PDB entry 7KHB | electron microscopy, 3.53 A resolution | chains C and D of the 8 polymer chains in the assembly

[Chain C]
Protein: DNA-directed RNA polymerase subunit beta
Source organism: Escherichia coli (strain K12)
Notes: EC 2.7.7.6
UniProtKB: P0A8V2 (RPOB_ECOLI); numbering as in UniProt (aligned over 1-1342)
Chain sequence (1342 residues; row label = number of the first residue in the row):
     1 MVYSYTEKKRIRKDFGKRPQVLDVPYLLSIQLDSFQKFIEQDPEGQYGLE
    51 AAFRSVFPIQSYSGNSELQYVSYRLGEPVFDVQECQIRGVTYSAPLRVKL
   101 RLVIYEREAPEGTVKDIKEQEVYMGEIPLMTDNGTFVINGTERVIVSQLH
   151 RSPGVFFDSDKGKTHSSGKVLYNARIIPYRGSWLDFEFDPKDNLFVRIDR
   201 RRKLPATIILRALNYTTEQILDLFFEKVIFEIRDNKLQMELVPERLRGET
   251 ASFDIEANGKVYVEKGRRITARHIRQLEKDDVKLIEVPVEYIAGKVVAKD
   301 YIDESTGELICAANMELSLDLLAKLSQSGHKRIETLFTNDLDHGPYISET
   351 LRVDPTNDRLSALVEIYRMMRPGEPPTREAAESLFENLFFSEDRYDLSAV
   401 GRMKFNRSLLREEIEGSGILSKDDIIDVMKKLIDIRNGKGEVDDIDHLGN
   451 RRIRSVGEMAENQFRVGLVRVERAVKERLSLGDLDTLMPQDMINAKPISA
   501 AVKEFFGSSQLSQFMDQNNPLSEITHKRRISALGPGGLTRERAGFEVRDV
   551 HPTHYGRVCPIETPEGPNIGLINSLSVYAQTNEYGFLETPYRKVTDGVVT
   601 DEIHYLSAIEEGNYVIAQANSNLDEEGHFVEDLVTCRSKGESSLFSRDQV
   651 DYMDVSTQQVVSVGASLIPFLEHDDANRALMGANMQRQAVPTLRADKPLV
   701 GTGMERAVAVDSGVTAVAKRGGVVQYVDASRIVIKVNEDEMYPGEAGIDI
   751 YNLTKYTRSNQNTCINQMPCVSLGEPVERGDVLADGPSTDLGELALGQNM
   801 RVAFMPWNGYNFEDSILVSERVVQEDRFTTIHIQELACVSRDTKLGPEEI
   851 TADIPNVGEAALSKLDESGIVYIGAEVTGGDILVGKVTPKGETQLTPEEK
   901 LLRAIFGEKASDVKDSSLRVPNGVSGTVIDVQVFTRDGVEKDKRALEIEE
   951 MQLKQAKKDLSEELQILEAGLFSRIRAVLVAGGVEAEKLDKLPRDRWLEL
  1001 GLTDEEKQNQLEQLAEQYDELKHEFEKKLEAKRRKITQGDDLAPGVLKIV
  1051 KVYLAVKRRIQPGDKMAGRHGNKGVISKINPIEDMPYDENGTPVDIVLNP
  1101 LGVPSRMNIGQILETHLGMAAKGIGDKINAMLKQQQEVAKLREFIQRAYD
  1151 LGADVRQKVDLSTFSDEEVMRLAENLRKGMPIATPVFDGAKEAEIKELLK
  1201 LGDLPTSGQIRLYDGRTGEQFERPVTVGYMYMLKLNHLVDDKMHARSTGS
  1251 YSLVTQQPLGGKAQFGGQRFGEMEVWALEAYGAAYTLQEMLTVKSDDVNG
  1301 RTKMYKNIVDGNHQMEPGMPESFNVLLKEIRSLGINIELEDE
Not modelled in the structure: 1-2
Curated features (UniProtKB/Swiss-Prot):
  - modified residue (N6-acetyllysine): K1022, K1200
Small-molecule neighbours:
  - chapso (1N7), molecule 1: Q46, Y47, Y179, S398, A399, V400, R452, E458, E461, E583, Y584
  - chapso (1N7), molecule 2: Q725, Y726, E962, Q965, I966, A969, R976
Reported in the primary citation:
  - binding site for the 64-nt DNA strand: R371
  - binding site for the 64-nt DNA strand: K203

[Chain D]
Protein: DNA-directed RNA polymerase subunit beta'
Source organism: Escherichia coli (strain K12)
Notes: EC 2.7.7.6
UniProtKB: P0A8T7 (RPOC_ECOLI); residues 1-1407 here = UniProt positions 1-1407
Chain sequence (1407 residues; each row starts with the number of its first residue):
     1 MKDLLKFLKAQTKTEEFDAIKIALASPDMIRSWSFGEVKKPETINYRTFK
    51 PERDGLFCARIFGPVKDYECLCGKYKRLKHRGVICEKCGVEVTQTKVRRE
   101 RMGHIELASPTAHIWFLKSLPSRIGLLLDMPLRDIERVLYFESYVVIEGG
   151 MTNLERQQILTEEQYLDALEEFGDEFDAKMGAEAIQALLKSMDLEQECEQ
   201 LREELNETNSETKRKKLTKRIKLLEAFVQSGNKPEWMILTVLPVLPPDLR
   251 PLVPLDGGRFATSDLNDLYRRVINRNNRLKRLLDLAAPDIIVRNEKRMLQ
   301 EAVDALLDNGRRGRAITGSNKRPLKSLADMIKGKQGRFRQNLLGKRVDYS
   351 GRSVITVGPYLRLHQCGLPKKMALELFKPFIYGKLELRGLATTIKAAKKM
   401 VEREEAVVWDILDEVIREHPVLLNRAPTLHRLGIQAFEPVLIEGKAIQLH
   451 PLVCAAYNADFDGDQMAVHVPLTLEAQLEARALMMSTNNILSPANGEPII
   501 VPSQDVVLGLYYMTRDCVNAKGEGMVLTGPKEAERLYRSGLASLHARVKV
   551 RITEYEKDANGELVAKTSLKDTTVGRAILWMIVPKGLPYSIVNQALGKKA
   601 ISKMLNTCYRILGLKPTVIFADQIMYTGFAYAARSGASVGIDDMVIPEKK
   651 HEIISEAEAEVAEIQEQFQSGLVTAGERYNKVIDIWAAANDRVSKAMMDN
   701 LQTETVINRDGQEEKQVSFNSIYMMADSGARGSAAQIRQLAGMRGLMAKP
   751 DGSIIETPITANFREGLNVLQYFISTHGARKGLADTALKTANSGYLTRRL
   801 VDVAQDLVVTEDDCGTHEGIMMTPVIEGGDVKEPLRDRVLGRVTAEDVLK
   851 PGTADILVPRNTLLHEQWCDLLEENSVDAVKVRSVVSCDTDFGVCAHCYG
   901 RDLARGHIINKGEAIGVIAAQSIGEPGTQLTMRTFHIGGAASRAAAESSI
   951 QVKNKGSIKLSNVKSVVNSSGKLVITSRNTELKLIDEFGRTKESYKVPYG
  1001 AVLAKGDGEQVAGGETVANWDPHTMPVITEVSGFVRFTDMIDGQTITRQT
  1051 DELTGLSSLVVLDSAERTAGGKDLRPALKIVDAQGNDVLIPGTDMPAQYF
  1101 LPGKAIVQLEDGVQISSGDTLARIPQESGGTKDITGGLPRVADLFEARRP
  1151 KEPAILAEISGIVSFGKETKGKRRLVITPVDGSDPYEEMIPKWRQLNVFE
  1201 GERVERGDVISDGPEAPHDILRLRGVHAVTRYIVNEVQDVYRLQGVKIND
  1251 KHIEVIVRQMLRKATIVNAGSSDFLEGEQVEYSRVKIANRELEANGKVGA
  1301 TYSRDLLGITKASLATESFISAASFQETTRVLTEAAVAGKRDELRGLKEN
  1351 VIVGRLIPAGTGYAYHQDRMRRRAAGEAPAAPQVTAEDASASLAELLNAG
  1401 LGGSDNE
Not modelled in the structure: 1-13, 932-945, 1126-1134, 1377-1407
Curated features (UniProtKB/Swiss-Prot):
  - binding site (Zn(2+)): C70, C72, C85, C88, C814, C888, C895, C898
  - binding site (Mg(2+)): D460, D462, D464
  - modified residue: K983 (N6-acetyllysine)
Ion coordination: Zn2+ site 1: C70, C72, C85, C88; Mg2+: D462, D464; Zn2+ site 2: C814, C888, C898
Reported in the primary citation:
  - binding site for the 64-nt DNA strand: R133, K1167, K1170
  - binding site for the 64-nt DNA strand: K213, D256, K1172
  - mutagenesis - D256A: increased binding to rrnBP1 promoter

[Interface between chain C and chain D]
Contacting residue pairs (289; chain C residue first):
  F545(C) with K781(D); A784(D), hydrophobic
  R548(C) with R780(D), hydrogen bond (backbone-side chain)
  D549(C) with H777(D), salt bridge
  V550(C) with H777(D)
  Y555(C) with V769(D); F773(D)
  P560(C) with T776(D); R780(D), hydrogen bond (backbone-side chain)
  I561(C) with Y772(D); T776(D)
  T563(C) with R780(D)
  I569(C) with R780(D); L783(D), hydrophobic
  G570(C) with R780(D)
  N573(C) with R780(D)
  Q618(C) with V769(D); L770(D)
  V660(C) with V769(D), hydrophobic; F773(D), hydrophobic
  L671(C) with Y772(D)
  E672(C) with L767(D)
  H673(C) with F763(D), hydrogen bond (side chain-backbone); R764(D), hydrogen bond (side chain-backbone); E765(D), hydrogen bond (side chain-backbone); G766(D)
  D674(C) with Y772(D)
  D675(C) with F763(D)
  A676(C) with Y772(D); S775(D); T776(D); A779(D), hydrophobic
  N677(C) with A779(D); L783(D)
  A679(C) with Y772(D)
  L680(C) with L783(D), hydrophobic
  F804(C) with A637(D); S638(D), hydrogen bond (backbone-side chain)
  M805(C) with A633(D); A637(D)
  P806(C) with D505(D); A633(D); A637(D)
  N808(C) with P359(D); A633(D)
  G809(C) with V357(D); P359(D); F629(D)
  Y810(C) with V357(D); P359(D)
  F812(C) with V357(D), hydrophobic; F461(D), hydrophobic; S503(D); Q504(D), hydrogen bond (backbone-side chain); D505(D); F629(D), hydrophobic
  E813(C) with D460(D); F461(D); Q504(D), hydrogen bond
  D814(C) with D460(D); F461(D); D462(D)
  S815(C) with V357(D); F461(D), hydrogen bond (backbone-backbone)
  R841(C) with G257(D)
  Q894(C) with K76(D)
  Q1061(C) with K445(D)
  K1065(C) with D462(D)
  K1073(C) with D462(D)
  V1075(C) with I355(D); F461(D); G463(D)
  S1077(C) with T356(D)
  N1099(C) with D505(D)
  P1100(C) with A637(D)
  L1101(C) with Q504(D); D505(D); M725(D), hydrophobic; R731(D)
  P1104(C) with M725(D), hydrophobic; Q736(D)
  S1105(C) with R731(D), hydrogen bond
  R1106(C) with R731(D)
  M1107(C) with Q739(D); F763(D), hydrophobic
  I1109(C) with I641(D), hydrophobic; M644(D), hydrophobic; L740(D), hydrophobic
  I1112(C) with V639(D); I641(D)
  L1113(C) with I641(D), hydrophobic
  H1116(C) with I641(D), hydrogen bond (side chain-backbone)
  F1187(C) with Y772(D), hydrophobic
  E1192(C) with R764(D), salt bridge
  S1207(C) with D642(D)
  Q1209(C) with G640(D), hydrogen bond (side chain-backbone); D643(D)
  F1221(C) with A633(D); R634(D)
  E1222(C) with Y512(D); Y537(D); R634(D); S635(D); G636(D)
  R1223(C) with G636(D); F719(D), hydrogen bond (side chain-backbone); S721(D)
  V1225(C) with G636(D); S638(D)
  T1226(C) with S638(D), hydrogen bond (backbone-side chain); V639(D), hydrogen bond (side chain-backbone); G640(D)
  V1239(C) with V354(D), hydrophobic; K445(D)
  D1240(C) with K445(D)
  K1242(C) with R352(D); V354(D); Q465(D)
  M1243(C) with R352(D); S353(D); M372(D), hydrophobic; K445(D)
  H1244(C) with G351(D); R352(D), hydrogen bond (backbone-backbone); M372(D)
  A1245(C) with S350(D); M372(D), hydrophobic; E375(D)
  R1246(C) with D348(D), salt bridge; Y349(D), hydrogen bond (backbone-backbone); S350(D), hydrogen bond (backbone-backbone); L376(D)
  S1247(C) with D348(D); Y349(D), hydrogen bond (backbone-backbone); E375(D); L376(D)
  T1248(C) with Y349(D)
  Y1251(C) with D348(D), hydrogen bond
  L1253(C) with R99(D); P251(D), hydrophobic
  V1254(C) with R99(D), hydrogen bond (backbone-side chain); L249(D)
  Q1256(C) with R99(D)
  Q1257(C) with N341(D), hydrogen bond (side chain-backbone); K345(D)
  P1258(C) with R346(D); D348(D)
  G1260(C) with R346(D)
  G1261(C) with R346(D)
  G1267(C) with R346(D), hydrogen bond (backbone-side chain); V347(D); S350(D)
  Q1268(C) with R346(D); V347(D), hydrogen bond (backbone-backbone); S350(D), hydrogen bond (backbone-side chain); G351(D); R352(D)
  R1269(C) with Q340(D), hydrogen bond (side chain-backbone); G344(D), hydrogen bond (side chain-backbone); K345(D)
  F1270(C) with G344(D); K345(D), hydrogen bond (backbone-backbone); V347(D), hydrophobic; H469(D)
  G1271(C) with L343(D)
  E1272(C) with R339(D); L343(D), hydrogen bond (backbone-backbone)
  M1273(C) with T428(D), hydrogen bond (backbone-side chain)
  E1274(C) with N424(D), hydrogen bond; T428(D); I434(D)
  V1275(C) with L343(D)
  W1276(C) with R798(D); V801(D), hydrophobic; Q921(D)
  A1277(C) with R431(D); I434(D), hydrophobic; Q921(D)
  L1278(C) with M484(D), hydrophobic
  E1279(C) with L1347(D); V1351(D)
  A1280(C) with R431(D); I918(D); Q921(D)
  Y1281(C) with R431(D), hydrogen bond (side chain-backbone); I434(D), hydrogen bond (side chain-backbone); L483(D); M484(D), hydrophobic; N489(D), hydrogen bond
  G1282(C) with L483(D); G1360(D); T1361(D), hydrogen bond (backbone-backbone)
  A1283(C) with E479(D); M484(D), hydrophobic
  A1284(C) with E479(D), hydrogen bond (backbone-side chain); L1356(D); I1357(D), hydrophobic; A1359(D); G1362(D)
  Y1285(C) with E475(D); E479(D), hydrogen bond (backbone-side chain); L1356(D); T1361(D)
  T1286(C) with A476(D); E479(D)
  Q1288(C) with R1355(D); L1356(D), hydrogen bond (side chain-backbone)
  E1289(C) with P471(D); L472(D), hydrogen bond (side chain-backbone); T473(D); A476(D)
  M1290(C) with V347(D), hydrophobic
  L1291(C) with K345(D), hydrogen bond (backbone-side chain); V1351(D)
  T1292(C) with G1354(D)
  K1294(C) with D348(D), hydrogen bond (backbone-backbone); Y349(D); V470(D), hydrogen bond (side chain-backbone); L472(D)
  S1295(C) with K345(D); R346(D)
  D1296(C) with K345(D)
  M1304(C) with L472(D), hydrophobic; T473(D)
  Y1305(C) with P379(D), hydrophobic; Y382(D)
  I1308(C) with P379(D), hydrophobic; F380(D), hydrophobic; L472(D), hydrophobic
  V1309(C) with G383(D); I394(D), hydrophobic
  H1313(C) with F380(D); L474(D)
  Q1314(C) with T473(D)
  M1315(C) with T473(D)
  P1320(C) with K345(D); V1353(D)
  E1321(C) with R99(D), salt bridge
  S1322(C) with N341(D); L342(D)
  F1323(C) with L342(D)
  V1325(C) with R99(D); L249(D), hydrophobic; R337(D)
  L1326(C) with R337(D); F338(D), hydrophobic; L342(D), hydrophobic
  K1328(C) with E100(D); L245(D); L249(D)
  E1329(C) with L245(D); M330(D)
  R1331(C) with W33(D); M102(D); P243(D)
  S1332(C) with M102(D); P243(D); L245(D); Y269(D), hydrogen bond; L327(D)
  L1333(C) with W115(D), hydrophobic; P243(D); L307(D), hydrophobic
  G1334(C) with L24(D); A25(D), hydrogen bond (backbone-backbone); H113(D)
  I1335(C) with I22(D), hydrophobic; A23(D); F116(D), hydrophobic; A1336(D), hydrophobic
  N1336(C) with K21(D); I22(D); A23(D), hydrogen bond (backbone-backbone); A25(D); M29(D), hydrogen bond; W33(D)
  I1337(C) with I20(D), hydrophobic; K21(D)
  E1338(C) with I20(D); K21(D), hydrogen bond (backbone-backbone)
  L1339(C) with F17(D), hydrophobic
  E1340(C) with F17(D); D18(D); A19(D), hydrogen bond (backbone-backbone); K21(D)
  D1341(C) with E15(D); E16(D); F17(D)
  E1342(C) with D18(D)
Also at the interface, not in a pair above, chain C (153 interface residues in all): H551, P552, H554, C559, N620, S642, W807, N811, P1062, G1063, G1074, I1076, V1103, K1196, E1219, P1224, T1255, L1259, L1287, G1318, M1319, I1330
Also at the interface, not in a pair above, chain D (173 interface residues in all): T14, D67, P246, D248, V253, D256, I331, Y360, K371, K378, L422, A426, P427, H430, L432, Q435, A446, P451, A467, Q477, L508, A630, A632, N720, M724, G732, P750, N768, E913, A914, V917, L1332, I1352, R1373

[Summary]
153 residues of chain C and 173 residues of chain D are in contact, with 48 hydrogen bonds and 4 salt bridges.
Polar pairs include D549(C)-H777(D), E1192(C)-R764(D) and R1246(C)-D348(D). From the paper: a binding site for
the 64-nt DNA strand at R371(C), K203(C) and R133(D) among others; D256A of chain D increases binding to
rrnBP1 promoter.
Here chain C is DNA-directed RNA polymerase subunit beta and chain D is DNA-directed RNA polymerase subunit
beta', both from Escherichia coli (strain K12). Entry 7KHB (Escherichia coli RNA polymerase and rrnBP1
promoter open complex) was determined by electron microscopy together with 7KHE, 7KHC and 7KHI from the same
study.
